PDB entry 5E6I | X-ray diffraction, 4.00 A resolution | chains H and I of the 5 polymer chains in the assembly

# Chain H
Name: T-cell receptor beta-2 chain C region
Source organism: Homo sapiens
UniProt: A0A087WZ08 (A0A087WZ08_HUMAN); aligned to UniProt positions 19-261 over residues 0-242 (the alignment contains insertions or deletions, so no single offset holds)
Amino-acid sequence (243 residues; row label = number of the first residue in the row; numbering starts at 0):
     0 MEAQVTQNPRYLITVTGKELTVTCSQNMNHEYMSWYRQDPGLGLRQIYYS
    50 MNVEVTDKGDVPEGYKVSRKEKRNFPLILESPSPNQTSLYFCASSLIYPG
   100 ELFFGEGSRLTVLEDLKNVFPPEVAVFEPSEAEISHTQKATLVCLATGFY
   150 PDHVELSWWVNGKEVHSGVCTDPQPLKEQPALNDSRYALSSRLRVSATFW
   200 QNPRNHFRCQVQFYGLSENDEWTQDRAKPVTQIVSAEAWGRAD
Unresolved in the structure: 0-2, 242
Disulfides: Cys-23/Cys-91, Cys-143/Cys-208
Sequence notes: conflict Met-0 (Leu19 in A0A087WZ08), Glu-18 (Lys37 in A0A087WZ08), Ile-96 (Thr116 in A0A087WZ08), Tyr-97 (Val117 in A0A087WZ08), Pro-98 (Leu118 in A0A087WZ08), Gly-99 (His119 in A0A087WZ08), Glu-100 (Ser120 in A0A087WZ08), Leu-101 (Gln121 in A0A087WZ08), Phe-102 (Tyr122 in A0A087WZ08), Glu-105 (Pro125 in A0A087WZ08), Ser-107 (Thr127 in A0A087WZ08), Thr-110 (Leu130 in A0A087WZ08), Glu-122 (Lys142 in A0A087WZ08), Cys-169 (Ser189 in A0A087WZ08), Ala-187 (Cys207 in A0A087WZ08)

# Chain I
Name: HLA class I histocompatibility antigen, A-2 alpha chain
Source organism: Homo sapiens
UniProt: P01892 (1A02_HUMAN); residues 1-275 here correspond to UniProt positions 25-299 (UniProt number = residue number + 24)
Amino-acid sequence (276 residues; numbered 0 to 275; the number before each row is that of its first residue; numbering starts at 0):
     0 MGSHSMRYFFTSVSRPGRGEPRFIAVGYVDDTQFVRFDSDAASQRMEPRA
    50 PWIEQEGPEYWDGETRKVKAHSQTHRVDLGTLRGYYNQSEAGSHTVQRMY
   100 GCDVGSDWRFLRGYHQYAYDGKDYIALKEDLRSWTAADMAAQTTKHKWEA
   150 AHVAEQLRAYLEGTCVEWLRRYLENGKETLQRTDAPKTHMTHHAVSDHEA
   200 TLRCWALSFYPAEITLTWQRDGEDQTQDTELVETRPAGDGTFQKWAAVVV
   250 PSGQEQRYTCHVQHEGLPKPLTLRWE
Unresolved in the structure: 0, 194-198, 221-226, 250-251, 275
Disulfides: Cys-101/Cys-164, Cys-203/Cys-259
Sequence notes: initiating methionine (0)

# Interface between chain H and chain I
Contacting residue pairs (10):
  Val-52(H) with Gln-72(I)
  Glu-53(H) with Lys-68(I), hydrogen bond (backbone-side chain)
  Val-54(H) with Lys-68(I); Ala-69(I), hydrophobic
  Thr-55(H) with Arg-65(I), hydrogen bond; Lys-68(I)
  Ile-96(H) with Val-152(I), hydrophobic
  Tyr-97(H) with Val-152(I)
  Pro-98(H) with Ala-150(I); Val-152(I)
Interface residues without a listed pair, chain H (10 interface residues in all): Asn-51, Leu-95, Gly-99
Interface residues without a listed pair, chain I (10 interface residues in all): Val-76, Lys-146, His-151, Gln-155

# Overview
Chain H and chain I each contribute 10 residues to their interface, with 2 hydrogen bonds. Among the polar
pairs are Glu-53(H)/Lys-68(I) and Thr-55(H)/Arg-65(I).
Here chain H is T-cell receptor beta-2 chain C region and chain I is HLA class I histocompatibility antigen,
A-2 alpha chain, both from Homo sapiens. Entry 5E6I (Crystal structure of TCR PF8 in complex with flu
MP(58-66) epitope presented by HLA-A2) was determined by X-ray diffraction.
